PDB entry 6TEM | electron microscopy, 3.90 A resolution | chains D and J of the 10 polymer chains in the assembly

== Chain D ==
Protein: Histone H2B 1.1
Organism: Xenopus laevis
Reference sequence: P02281 (H2B11_XENLA); residues -2 to 122 here correspond to UniProt positions 2-126 (UniProt number = residue number + 4)
Sequence (125 residues; numbered -2 to 122; the number before each row is that of its first residue; numbers below 1 keep their minus sign (Pro-2 is residue -2)):
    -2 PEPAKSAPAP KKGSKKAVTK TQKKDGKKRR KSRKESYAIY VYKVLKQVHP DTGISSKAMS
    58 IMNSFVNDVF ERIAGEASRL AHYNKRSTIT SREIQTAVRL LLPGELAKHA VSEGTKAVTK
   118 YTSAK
Not modelled in the structure: -2 to 27
UniProt features mapped onto this chain:
  - modified residue: Lys2 (N6-acetyllysine), Lys9 (N6-acetyllysine), Ser11 (Phosphoserine), Lys12 (N6-acetyllysine), Lys17 (N6-acetyllysine)
  - glycosylation: Ser109 (O-linked (GlcNAc) serine)
  - cross-link: Lys117 (Glycyl lysine isopeptide (Lys-Gly) (interchain with G-Cter in ubiquitin))

== Chain J ==
Molecule: Widom 601 DNA (145-MER, antisense)
Organism: synthetic construct
Sequence (145 nucleotides; row label = number of the first residue in the row; numbers below 1 keep their minus sign (DC-72 is residue -72)):
   -72 CAGGATGTAT ATATCTGACA CGTGCCTGGA GACTAGGGAG TAATCCCCTT GGCGGTTAAA
   -12 ACGCGGGGGA CAGCGCGTAC GTGCGTTTAA GCGGTGCTAG AGCTGTCTAC GACCAATTGA
    48 GCGGCCTCGG CACCGGGATT CTCCA
Not modelled in the structure: -72 to -61, 70-72

== Interface between chain D and chain J ==
Pairs across the interface (10):
  Lys28(D) with DG51(J), salt bridge to the phosphate
  Ser29(D) with DG50(J), phosphate contact
  Arg30(D) with DG48(J), base contact; DC49(J), sugar contact; DG50(J), phosphate contact
  Lys31(D) with DC49(J), sugar contact; DG50(J), hydrogen bond to the phosphate
  Ser33(D) with DC49(J), phosphate contact
  Ile36(D) with DC49(J), phosphate contact
  Tyr37(D) with DG48(J), hydrogen bond to the phosphate
Also at the interface, not in a pair above, chain J (5 interface residues in all): DA47

== In short ==
The interface between chain D and chain J involves 7 residues on one side and 5 on the other; the contacts
include 2 hydrogen bonds and 1 salt bridge. Among the polar pairs are Lys31(D)-DG50(J), Tyr37(D)-DG48(J) and
Lys28(D)-DG51(J).
Here chain D is Histone H2B 1.1 (Xenopus laevis) and chain J is Widom 601 DNA (145-MER, antisense) (synthetic
construct). Entry 6TEM (CENP-A nucleosome core particle with 145 base pairs of the Widom 601 sequence by
cryo-EM) was determined by electron microscopy.
